Entry 6N7V (electron microscopy, 3.80 A resolution); this record covers chains B and C of the 7 polymer chains in the assembly.

== Chain B (and C) ==
Molecule: DNA primase/helicase
From: Enterobacteria phage T7
Notes: EC 2.7.7.-, 3.6.4.12; chain C of this document is another copy of the same molecule, construct and numbering; everything in this record applies to it too
UniProtKB: P03692 (PRIM_BPT7); residue numbers follow UniProt; this construct covers 1-566
Chain sequence (566 residues; each row starts with the number of its first residue):
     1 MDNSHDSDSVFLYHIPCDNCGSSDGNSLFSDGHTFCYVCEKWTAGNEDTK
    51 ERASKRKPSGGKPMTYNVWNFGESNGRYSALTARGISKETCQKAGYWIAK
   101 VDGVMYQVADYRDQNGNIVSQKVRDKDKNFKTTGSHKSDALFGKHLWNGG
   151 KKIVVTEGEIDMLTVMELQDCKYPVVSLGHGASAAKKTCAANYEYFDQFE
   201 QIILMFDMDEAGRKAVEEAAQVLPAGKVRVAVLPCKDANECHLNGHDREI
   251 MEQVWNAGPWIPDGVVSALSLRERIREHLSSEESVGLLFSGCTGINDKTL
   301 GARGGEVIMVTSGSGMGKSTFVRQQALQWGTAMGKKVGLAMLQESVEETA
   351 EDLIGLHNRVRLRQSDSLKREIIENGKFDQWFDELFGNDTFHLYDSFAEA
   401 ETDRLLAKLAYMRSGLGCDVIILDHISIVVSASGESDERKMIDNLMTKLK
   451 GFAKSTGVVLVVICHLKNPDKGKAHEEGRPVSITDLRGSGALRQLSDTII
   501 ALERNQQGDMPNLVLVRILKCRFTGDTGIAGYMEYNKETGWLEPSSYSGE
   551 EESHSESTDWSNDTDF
Not modelled in the structure: 1-263, 282-283, 397-401, 432-436, 550-566 (chain C: 1-262, 282-283, 397-400, 507-509, 548-566)
Construct notes: engineered mutation Q343 (Glu in P03692)
Metal / ion sites: Mg2+: S319, Q343 (together with dTTP)
Ligand contacts:
  - dTTP (TTP), molecule 1: S312, G313, S314, G315, M316, G317, K318, S319, T320, Q343, H465, R504, P511, N512, V514, Y535, K537, L542
  - dTTP (TTP), molecule 2: Q494, K520, C521, R522, F523, T524, G525
Curated features (UniProtKB/Swiss-Prot):
  - zinc finger: C17 to C39 (C4-like)
  - region: E550 to F566 (Binding to viral DNA polymerase)
  - binding site (Zn(2+)): C17, C20, C36, C39
  - binding site (Mg(2+)): E157, D207, D237
  - binding site (ATP): S312 to S319
  - site (dTTP/dATP binding): R361, H465, R504, R522, Y535
From the paper describing this entry:
  - mutagenesis - E343Q: abolished catalytic activity (citing earlier work)
  - specificity-determining residues: H33 (citing earlier work)

== Interface between chain B and chain C ==
Pairs across the interface - 63 pairs, chain B then chain C:
  G264(B) - D395(C)
  G264(B) - K408(C)
  V265(B) - Y394(C)  hydrophobic
  V265(B) - K408(C)
  V265(B) - Y411(C)  hydrophobic
  V265(B) - M412(C)  hydrophobic
  V266(B) - L393(C)  hydrogen bond (backbone-backbone)
  A268(B) - F382(C)
  A268(B) - F386(C)  hydrophobic
  A268(B) - F391(C)
  L269(B) - F386(C)
  L269(B) - D389(C)
  R272(B) - D379(C)  salt bridge
  R272(B) - F382(C)
  R272(B) - D383(C)  salt bridge
  R274(B) - E347(C)  salt bridge
  I275(B) - E347(C)
  I275(B) - A350(C)  hydrophobic
  I275(B) - F378(C)  hydrophobic
  R276(B) - F378(C)
  R276(B) - D379(C)  salt bridge
  H278(B) - E347(C)
  H278(B) - E348(C)  salt bridge
  H278(B) - E351(C)
  L279(B) - E351(C)
  L279(B) - K369(C)
  L279(B) - I372(C)  hydrophobic
  L279(B) - I373(C)
  L279(B) - F378(C)  hydrophobic
  S280(B) - I373(C)
  R439(B) - E438(C)  salt bridge
  R439(B) - R487(C)
  K440(B) - S433(C)
  K440(B) - E435(C)
  D443(B) - S431(C)
  D443(B) - R487(C)  salt bridge
  N444(B) - S431(C)
  T447(B) - S431(C)  hydrogen bond
  T447(B) - A432(C)
  K454(B) - Q343(C)
  K454(B) - S345(C)
  K454(B) - S396(C)  hydrogen bond
  S482(B) - E477(C)
  I483(B) - E476(C)
  T484(B) - A474(C)
  S489(B) - N468(C)
  G490(B) - N468(C)
  A491(B) - R487(C)
  R493(B) - S314(C)
  R493(B) - N468(C)  hydrogen bond
  Q494(B) - S314(C)
  Q494(B) - H465(C)
  Q494(B) - L466(C)  hydrogen bond (side chain-backbone)
  Q494(B) - R487(C)
  L495(B) - H425(C)
  L519(B) - Q506(C)
  K520(B) - G315(C)
  F523(B) - R361(C)
  F523(B) - R363(C)
  F523(B) - Q364(C)  hydrogen bond (backbone-side chain)
  T524(B) - R361(C)
  D526(B) - K537(C)  salt bridge
  T527(B) - Q506(C)  hydrogen bond
Other interface residues (no listed pair), chain B (39 interface residues in all): S267, L271, S284, K450, D470, R522
Other interface residues (no listed pair), chain C (54 interface residues in all): L342, E344, V346, I354, N388, H392, L416, S427, I428, K467, D470

== Summary ==
The interface between chain B and chain C involves 39 residues on one side and 54 on the other; the contacts
include 7 hydrogen bonds and 8 salt bridges. Among the polar pairs are R272(B)-D379(C), R272(B)-D383(C) and
R274(B)-E347(C). Chain B binds dTTP. The paper reports that E343Q of chain B abolishes catalytic activity; the
specificity determinant H33(B).
Chain B and chain C are both DNA primase/helicase (Enterobacteria phage T7); the structure, Structure of
bacteriophage T7 gp4 (helicase-primase, E343Q mutant) in complex with ssDNA, dTTP, AC dinucleotide, and ...,
was determined by electron microscopy together with 6N7I, 6N7N, 6N7S, 6N7T, 6N7W, 6N9U and 3 further entries
from the same study.
